3ULR - chains A and B of the 3 polymer chains in the assembly; structure by X-ray diffraction, 1.65 A resolution.

Chain A:
Name: Lysozyme C
Organism: Gallus gallus
Notes: EC 3.2.1.17
Reference sequence: P00698 (LYSC_CHICK); residue numbers follow UniProt; this construct covers 19-147
Amino-acid sequence (129 residues; each row starts with the number of its first residue):
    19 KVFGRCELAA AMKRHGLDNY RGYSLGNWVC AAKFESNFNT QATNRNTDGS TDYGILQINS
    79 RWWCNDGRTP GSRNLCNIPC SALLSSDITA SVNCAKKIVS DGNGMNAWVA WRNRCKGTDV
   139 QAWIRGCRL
Disulfides: Cys24-Cys145, Cys48-Cys133, Cys82-Cys98, Cys94-Cys112
Curated features (UniProtKB/Swiss-Prot):
  - active site: Glu53, Asp70
  - binding site (substrate): Asp119

Chain B:
Name: Src substrate cortactin
Organism: Mus musculus
Notes: fragment: SH3 domain
Reference sequence: Q60598 (SRC8_MOUSE); numbering as in UniProt (aligned over 487-546)
Amino-acid sequence (65 residues; each row starts with the number of its first residue):
   482 GPLGSSDLGI TAIALYDYQA AGDDEISFDP DDIITNIEMI DDGWWRGVCK GRYGLFPANY
   542 VELRQ
Not modelled in the structure: 482
Sequence notes: expression tag (482-486)

Chain A / chain B interface:
Contacting residue pairs (19; chain A residue first):
  Asn57(A) with Gln546(B)
  Gln59(A) with Ile491(B); Leu544(B); Arg545(B)
  Asp84(A) with Asn540(B), hydrogen bond (backbone-side chain)
  Arg86(A) with Leu496(B); Tyr497(B), hydrogen bond
  Pro97(A) with Asp523(B); Gly524(B)
  Ser99(A) with Asp523(B), hydrogen bond (side chain-backbone); Gly524(B); Trp526(B); Ala539(B)
  Ala100(A) with Asp523(B), hydrogen bond (backbone-backbone)
  Leu102(A) with Met520(B); Trp526(B), hydrophobic; Leu544(B), hydrophobic
  Ser103(A) with Met520(B)
  Ser104(A) with Ile491(B)
Other interface residues (no listed pair), chain A (13 interface residues in all): Arg63, Gly85, Ile96
Other interface residues (no listed pair), chain B (13 interface residues in all): Glu543

In short:
The chain A/chain B interface involves 13 residues from each chain, with 4 hydrogen bonds. Polar contacts
include Asp84(A)-Asn540(B), Arg86(A)-Tyr497(B) and Ser99(A)-Asp523(B). UniProt lists active-site residues
Glu53(A) and Asp70(A) and substrate-binding residue Asp119(A) on chain A.
Chain A is Lysozyme C (Gallus gallus) and chain B is Src substrate cortactin (Mus musculus); the structure,
Lysozyme contamination facilitates crystallization of a hetero-trimericCortactin:Arg:Lysozyme complex, was
determined by X-ray diffraction.
